Entry 4JBJ (X-ray diffraction, 2.69 A resolution); this record covers chain A.

Chain A:
Protein: Interferon-activable protein 202
From: Mus musculus
Notes: fragment: HINa domain
UniProt: Q9R002 (IFI2_MOUSE); residues 3-199 here correspond to UniProt positions 46-242 (UniProt number = residue number + 43)
Amino-acid sequence (198 residues; row label = number of the first residue in the row):
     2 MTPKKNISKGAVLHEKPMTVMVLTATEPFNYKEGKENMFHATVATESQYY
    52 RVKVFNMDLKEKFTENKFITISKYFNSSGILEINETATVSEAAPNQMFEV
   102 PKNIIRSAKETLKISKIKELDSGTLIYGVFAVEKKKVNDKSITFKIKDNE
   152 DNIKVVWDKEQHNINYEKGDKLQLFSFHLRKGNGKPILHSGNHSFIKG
Differences from the reference sequence: expression tag (2)
Curated features (UniProtKB/Swiss-Prot):
  - region: Met39 to Thr46 (Required for homomultimerization)
  - site: His41 (Mediates interaction with TP53BP1)

Overview:
Chain A is Interferon-activable protein 202 (Mus musculus); the structure, Structural mimicry for functional
antagonism, was determined by X-ray diffraction, deposited together with 4JBK and 4JBM.
